PDB entry 4JHP | X-ray diffraction, 1.90 A resolution | chains B and C

== Chain B ==
Molecule: Retinal rod rhodopsin-sensitive cGMP 3', 5'-cyclic phosphodiesterase subunit delta
Organism: Homo sapiens
UniProtKB: O43924 (PDE6D_HUMAN); numbering as in UniProt (aligned over 1-150)
Sequence (152 residues; each row starts with the number of its first residue; numbers below 1 keep their minus sign (Gly-1 is residue -1)):
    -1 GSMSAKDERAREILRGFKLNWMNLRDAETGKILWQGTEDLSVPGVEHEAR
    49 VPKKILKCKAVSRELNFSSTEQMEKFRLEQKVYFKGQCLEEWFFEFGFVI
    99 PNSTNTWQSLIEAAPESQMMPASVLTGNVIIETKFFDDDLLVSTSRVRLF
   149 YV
Not modelled in the structure: -1 to 3, 112-116
Differences from the reference sequence: expression tag (-1 to 0)
Swiss-Prot annotation at these positions:
  - region: Arg144 to Val150 (Required for association with membranes)
Reported in the primary citation:
  - mutagenesis - F94A/I98A: increased binding to Arl3 GppNHp

== Chain C ==
Molecule: X-linked retinitis pigmentosa GTPase regulator
Organism: Homo sapiens
Notes: fragment: RPGR (8-368) the RCC1-like domain
UniProtKB: Q92834 (RPGR_HUMAN); numbering as in UniProt (aligned over 7-368)
Sequence (391 residues; each row starts with the number of its first residue):
     7 LMPDSGAVFTFGKSKFAENNPGKFWFKNDVPVHLSCGDEHSAVVTGNNKL
    57 YMFGSNNWGQLGLGSKSAISKPTCVKALKPEKVKLAACGRNHTLVSTEGG
   107 NVYATGGNNEGQLGLGDTEERNTFHVISFFTSEHKIKQLSAGSNTSAALT
   157 EDGRLFMWGDNSEGQIGLKNVSNVCVPQQVTIGKPVSWISCGYYHSAFVT
   207 TDGELYVFGEPENGKLGLPNQLLGNHRTPQLVSEIPEKVIQVACGGEHTV
   257 VLTENAVYTFGLGQFGQLGLGTFLFETSEPKVIENIRDQTISYISCGENH
   307 TALITDIGLMYTFGDGRHGKLGLGLENFTNHFIPTLCSNFLRFIVKLVAC
   357 GGCHMVVFAAPHPRRPPAYVEQKLISEEDLNSAVDHHHHHH
Not modelled in the structure: 369-397
Differences from the reference sequence: expression tag (369-397)

== Chain B / chain C interface ==
Contacting residue pairs - 28 pairs, chain B then chain C:
  Lys29(B) - Asn115(C)  hydrogen bond (side chain-backbone)
  Ile30(B) - Trp64(C)
  Ile30(B) - Asn115(C)  hydrogen bond (backbone-side chain)
  Gln33(B) - Asn63(C)
  Gln33(B) - Trp64(C)
  Gln33(B) - Lys72(C)  hydrogen bond
  Gln33(B) - Glu126(C)  hydrogen bond
  Gly34(B) - Asn63(C)
  Thr35(B) - Asn63(C)  hydrogen bond (backbone-side chain)
  Glu46(B) - Lys19(C)  salt bridge
  Glu46(B) - His324(C)  salt bridge
  Arg48(B) - Asp44(C)  salt bridge
  Arg48(B) - Glu45(C)
  Arg48(B) - Gly358(C)
  Val49(B) - Arg96(C)  hydrogen bond (backbone-side chain)
  Pro50(B) - Arg96(C)
  Lys51(B) - Tyr200(C)
  Lys51(B) - Glu216(C)  salt bridge
  Lys51(B) - Glu253(C)  salt bridge
  Ser121(B) - Leu268(C)
  Ser121(B) - Gln270(C)  hydrogen bond (backbone-side chain)
  Gly125(B) - Arg323(C)
  Arg146(B) - Arg323(C)
  Phe148(B) - Arg323(C)
  Val150(B) - Asp44(C)
  Val150(B) - Arg96(C)  hydrogen bond (backbone-side chain)
  Val150(B) - Tyr200(C)  hydrogen bond (backbone-side chain)
  Val150(B) - Glu304(C)
Also at the interface, not in a pair above, chain B (20 interface residues in all): Leu31, Trp32, Glu36, Lys52, Thr124
Also at the interface, not in a pair above, chain C (25 interface residues in all): Lys21, Glu116, Thr124, Asn150, Lys221, Phe271, Cys359
Interface features reported in the paper:
  - residue pairs: Ile30(B)-Trp64(C), Lys51(B)-Tyr200(C)
  - hot spots on chain B (mutagenesis) - R48E: abolished binding to X-linked retinitis pigmentosa GTPase regulator (chain C)
  - hot spots on chain C (mutagenesis) - E216R: abolished binding to Retinal rod rhodopsin-sensitive cGMP 3', 5'-cyclic phosphodiesterase subunit delta (chain B)

== Overview ==
The interface between chain B and chain C involves 20 residues on one side and 25 on the other; the contacts
include 9 hydrogen bonds and 5 salt bridges. Polar contacts include Glu46(B)-Lys19(C), Glu46(B)-His324(C) and
Arg48(B)-Asp44(C). The authors report contacts between Ile30(B) and Trp64(C) and Lys51(B) and Tyr200(C). The
paper reports that F94A/I98A of chain B increase binding to Arl3 GppNHp; R48E of chain B abolishes binding to
X-linked retinitis pigmentosa GTPase regulator (chain C).
Here chain B is Retinal rod rhodopsin-sensitive cGMP 3', 5'-cyclic phosphodiesterase subunit delta and chain C
is X-linked retinitis pigmentosa GTPase regulator, both from Homo sapiens. Entry 4JHP (The crystal structure
of the RPGR RCC1-like domain in complex with PDE6D) was determined by X-ray diffraction, deposited together
with 4JHN.
